PDB entry 1C8E | X-ray diffraction, 3.00 A resolution | chain A

Chain A:
Protein: Feline panleukopenia virus capsid
Source organism: Feline parvovirus
Reference sequence: P90438 (P90438_FPV); residues 37-584 here = UniProt positions 37-584
Chain sequence (548 residues; each row starts with the number of its first residue):
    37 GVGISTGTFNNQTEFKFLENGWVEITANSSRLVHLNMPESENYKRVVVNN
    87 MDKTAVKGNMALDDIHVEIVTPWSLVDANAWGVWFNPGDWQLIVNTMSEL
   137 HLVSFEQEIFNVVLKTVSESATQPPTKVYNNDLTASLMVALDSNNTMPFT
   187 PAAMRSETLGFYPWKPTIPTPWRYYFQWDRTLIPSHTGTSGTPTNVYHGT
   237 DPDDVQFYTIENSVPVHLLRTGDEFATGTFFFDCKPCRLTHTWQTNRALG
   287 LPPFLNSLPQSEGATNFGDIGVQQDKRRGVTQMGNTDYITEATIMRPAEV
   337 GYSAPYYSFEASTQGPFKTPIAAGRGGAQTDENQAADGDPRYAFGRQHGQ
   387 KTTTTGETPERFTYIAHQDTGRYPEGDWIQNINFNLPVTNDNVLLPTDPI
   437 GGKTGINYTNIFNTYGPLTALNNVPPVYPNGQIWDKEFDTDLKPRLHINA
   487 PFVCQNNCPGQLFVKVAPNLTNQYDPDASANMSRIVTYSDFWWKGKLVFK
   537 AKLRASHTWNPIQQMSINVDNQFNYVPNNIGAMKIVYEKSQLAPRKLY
Not modelled in the structure: 361-374
Cystine bridges: Cys490-Cys494
Construct notes: conflict Glu104 (Gln in P90438), Ile484 (Val in P90438), Gln509 (Glu in P90438)

Overview:
Chain A is Feline panleukopenia virus capsid (Feline parvovirus); the structure, Feline panleukopenia virus
empty capsid structure, was determined by X-ray diffraction, deposited together with 1C8D, 1C8F, 1C8G and
1C8H.
